Entry 8TIE (electron microscopy, 8.10 A resolution (very low resolution: no residue pairs are listed; an interface is given only as per-side residue counts)); this record covers chains d and q of the 14 polymer chains in the assembly.

[Chain d]
Molecule: Protein transport protein SEC13
Organism: Saccharomyces cerevisiae
UniProt: Q04491 (SEC13_YEAST); residue numbers follow UniProt; this construct covers 1-297
Amino-acid sequence (297 residues; each row starts with the number of its first residue):
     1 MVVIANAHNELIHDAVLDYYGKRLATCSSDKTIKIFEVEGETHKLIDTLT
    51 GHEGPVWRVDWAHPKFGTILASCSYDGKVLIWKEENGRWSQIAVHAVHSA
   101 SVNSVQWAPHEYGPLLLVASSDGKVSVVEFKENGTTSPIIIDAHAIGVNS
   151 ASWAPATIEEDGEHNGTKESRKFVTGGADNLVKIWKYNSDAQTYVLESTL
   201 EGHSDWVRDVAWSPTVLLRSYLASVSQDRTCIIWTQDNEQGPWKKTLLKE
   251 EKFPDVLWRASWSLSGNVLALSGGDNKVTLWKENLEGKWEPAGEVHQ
Not modelled in the structure: 1-7, 294-297
Curated features (UniProtKB/Swiss-Prot):
  - mutagenesis: Gly176 (G176R: Leads to mislocalization of NPCs and overproliferation of the nuclear and ER membranes at 34 degrees Celsius), Ser224 (S224K: Growth inhibited above 30 degrees Celsius), Trp262 (W262R: Growth inhibited above 30 degrees Celsius), Gly266 (G266D: Growth inhibited above 34 degrees Celsius)

[Chain q]
Molecule: Nucleoporin NUP84
Organism: Saccharomyces cerevisiae
UniProt: P52891 (NUP84_YEAST); residues 1-726 here = UniProt positions 1-726
Amino-acid sequence (726 residues; row label = number of the first residue in the row):
     1 MELSPTYQTERFTKFSDTLKEFKIEQNNEQNPIDPFNIIREFRSAAGQLA
    51 LDLANSGDESNVISSKDWELEARFWHLVELLLVFRNADLDLDEMELHPYN
   101 SRGLFEKKLMQDNKQLYQIWIVMVWLKENTYVMERPKNVPTSKWLNSITS
   151 GGLKSCDLDFPLRENTNVLDVKDKEEDHIFFKYIYELILAGAIDEALEEA
   201 KLSDNISICMILCGIQEYLNPVIDTQIANEFNTQQGIKKHSLWRRTVYSL
   251 SQQAGLDPYERAIYSYLSGAIPNQEVLQYSDWESDLHIHLNQILQTEIEN
   301 YLLENNQVGTDELILPLPSHALTVQEVLNRVASRHPSESEHPIRVLMASV
   351 ILDSLPSVIHSSVEMLLDVVKGTEASNDIIDKPYLLRIVTHLAICLDIIN
   401 PGSVEEVDKSKLITTYISLLKLQGLYENIPIYATFLNESDCLEACSFILS
   451 SLEDPQVRKKQIETINFLRLPASNILRRTTQRVFDETEQEYSPSNEISIS
   501 FDVNNIDMHLIYGVEWLIEGKLYVDAVHSIIALSRRFLLNGRVKALEQFM
   551 ERNNIGEICKNYELEKIADNISKDENEDQFLEEITQYEHLIKGIREYEEW
   601 QKSVSLLSSESNIPTLIEKLQGFSKDTFELIKTFLVDLTSSNFADSADYE
   651 ILYEIRALYTPFLLMELHKKLVEAAKLLKIPKFISEALAFTSLVANENDK
   701 IYLLFQSSGKLKEYLDLVARTATLSN

[How chain d and chain q interact]
At this resolution (8 A) residue pairs are not listed: 10 residues of chain d and 9 of chain q lie at the interface.

[Overview]
The interface between chain d and chain q involves 10 residues on one side and 9 on the other. Curated
annotation (UniProt) lists 4 mutagenesis sites on chain d.
Here chain d is Protein transport protein SEC13 and chain q is Nucleoporin NUP84, both from Saccharomyces
cerevisiae. Entry 8TIE (Double nuclear outer ring of Nup84-complexes from the yeast NPC) was determined by
electron microscopy (same publication as 8T9L).
